4KGZ - chains A and B of the 4 polymer chains in the assembly; structure by X-ray diffraction, 2.40 A resolution.

Chain A:
Molecule: Aspartate carbamoyltransferase
Source organism: Escherichia coli
Notes: EC 2.1.3.2
UniProtKB: E8Y328 (E8Y328_ECOKO); residues 1-310 here correspond to UniProt positions 2-311 (UniProt number = residue number + 1)
Chain sequence (310 residues; row label = number of the first residue in the row):
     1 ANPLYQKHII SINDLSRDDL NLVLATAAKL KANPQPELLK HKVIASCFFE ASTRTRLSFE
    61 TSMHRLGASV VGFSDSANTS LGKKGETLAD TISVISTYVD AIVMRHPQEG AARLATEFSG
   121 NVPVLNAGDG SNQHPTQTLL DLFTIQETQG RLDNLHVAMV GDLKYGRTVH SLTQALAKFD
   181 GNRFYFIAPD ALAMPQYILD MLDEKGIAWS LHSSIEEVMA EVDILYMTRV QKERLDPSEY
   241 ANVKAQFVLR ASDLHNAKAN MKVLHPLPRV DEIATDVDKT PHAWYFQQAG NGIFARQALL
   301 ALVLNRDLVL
Small-molecule neighbours: N-(phosphonacetyl)-L-aspartic acid (PAL): Ala51, Ser52, Thr53, Arg54, Thr55, Arg56, Ser80, Lys84, Arg105, His134, Gln137, Arg167, Thr168, Arg229, Gln231, Pro266, Leu267, Pro268

Chain B:
Molecule: Aspartate carbamoyltransferase regulatory chain
Source organism: Escherichia coli
Notes: EC 2.1.3.2
UniProtKB: E8Y329 (E8Y329_ECOKO); residues 1-153 here = UniProt positions 1-153
Chain sequence (153 residues; numbered 1 to 153; the number before each row is that of its first residue):
     1 MTHDNKLQVE AIKRGTVIDH IPAQIGFKLL SLFKLTETDQ RITIGLNLPS GEMGRKDLIK
    61 IENTFLSEDQ VDQLALYAPQ ATVNRIDNYE VVGKSRPSLP ERIDNVLVCP NSNCISHAEP
   121 VSSSFAVRKR ANDIALKCKY CEKEFSHNVV LAN
Disordered / not traced: 1-9
Metal / ion sites: Zn2+: Cys109, Cys114, Cys138, Cys141
Small-molecule neighbours:
  - UTP: Glu10, Ala11, Ile12, Val17, Asp19, His20, Leu58, Lys60, Thr82, Asn84, Ile86, Tyr89, Glu90, Val91, Lys94
  - UTP (uridine 5'-triphosphate), molecule 1: Glu10, Ala11, Ile12, Val17, Asp19, His20, Leu58, Lys60, Thr82, Asn84, Ile86, Tyr89, Glu90, Val91, Lys94
  - UTP, molecule 2: Glu10, Asp19, His20, Leu48, Pro49, Ser50, Glu52, Lys56, Leu58, Lys60

How chain A and chain B interact:
Pairs across the interface (34; chain A residue first):
  Ser11(A) - Glu142(B)  hydrogen bond
  Thr87(A) - Glu119(B)
  Leu88(A) - Glu119(B)  hydrogen bond (backbone-side chain)
  Ala89(A) - Glu119(B)  hydrogen bond (backbone-side chain)
  His106(A) - Ile115(B)
  Pro107(A) - Asn113(B)  hydrogen bond (backbone-side chain)
  Gln108(A) - Asn113(B)  hydrogen bond
  Gln108(A) - Ile115(B)
  Glu109(A) - Asn111(B)  hydrogen bond
  Glu109(A) - Asn113(B)  hydrogen bond (backbone-backbone)
  Glu109(A) - Cys114(B)
  Glu109(A) - Ile115(B)  hydrogen bond (backbone-backbone)
  Glu109(A) - Cys141(B)
  Gly110(A) - Ile115(B)
  Gly110(A) - Tyr140(B)
  Ala111(A) - Ile115(B)
  Arg113(A) - Lys139(B)
  Arg113(A) - Glu142(B)  salt bridge
  Leu114(A) - Ile115(B)  hydrophobic
  Leu114(A) - Glu119(B)
  Leu114(A) - Val121(B)  hydrophobic
  Glu117(A) - Lys139(B)  salt bridge
  Glu117(A) - Tyr140(B)  hydrogen bond
  Phe118(A) - Val121(B)  hydrophobic
  Ser131(A) - Lys143(B)
  Asn132(A) - Tyr140(B)
  Asn132(A) - Cys141(B)
  Asn132(A) - Glu142(B)  hydrogen bond
  Gln133(A) - Glu142(B)
  Gln196(A) - Arg130(B)
  Tyr197(A) - Lys137(B)
  Tyr197(A) - Glu144(B)
  Asp200(A) - Arg128(B)  salt bridge
  Asp200(A) - Arg130(B)  salt bridge
Also at the interface, not in a pair above, chain A (22 interface residues in all): Asn13, Asp129
Also at the interface, not in a pair above, chain B (16 interface residues in all): Pro120

Overview:
Chain A and chain B form an interface of 22 and 16 residues respectively, with 10 hydrogen bonds and 4 salt
bridges. Polar pairs include Arg113(A)-Glu142(B), Glu117(A)-Lys139(B) and Asp200(A)-Arg128(B). Ligands of
chain A: N-(phosphonacetyl)-L-aspartic acid. Ligands of chain B: 3 copies of UTP.
Here chain A is Aspartate carbamoyltransferase and chain B is Aspartate carbamoyltransferase regulatory chain,
both from Escherichia coli. Entry 4KGZ (The R state structure of E. coli ATCase with UTP and Magnesium bound)
was determined by X-ray diffraction, deposited together with 4KGV, 4KGX and 4KH1.
